PDB entry 6K71 | electron microscopy, 4.30 A resolution (low resolution: residue-level contacts below are approximate; hydrogen-bond / salt-bridge calls are withheld) | chains D and K of the 13 polymer chains in the assembly

Chain D:
Name: Translation initiation factor eIF-2B subunit beta
Source organism: Homo sapiens
UniProt: P49770 (EI2BB_HUMAN); residue numbers follow UniProt; this construct covers 1-351
Amino-acid sequence (351 residues; row label = number of the first residue in the row):
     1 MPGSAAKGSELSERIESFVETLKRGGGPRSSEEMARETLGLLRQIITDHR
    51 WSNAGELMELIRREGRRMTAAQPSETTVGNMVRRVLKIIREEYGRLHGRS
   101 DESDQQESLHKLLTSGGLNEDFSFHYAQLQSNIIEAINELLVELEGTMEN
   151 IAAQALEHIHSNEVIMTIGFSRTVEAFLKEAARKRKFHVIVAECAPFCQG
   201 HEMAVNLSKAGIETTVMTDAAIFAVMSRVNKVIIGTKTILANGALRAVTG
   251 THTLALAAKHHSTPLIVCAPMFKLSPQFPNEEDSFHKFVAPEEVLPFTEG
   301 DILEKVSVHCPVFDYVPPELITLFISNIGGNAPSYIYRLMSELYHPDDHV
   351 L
Disordered / not traced: 1-7, 99-124

Chain K:
Name: Eukaryotic translation initiation factor 2 subunit 1
Source organism: Homo sapiens
UniProt: P05198 (IF2A_HUMAN); residue numbers follow UniProt; this construct covers 1-315
Amino-acid sequence (315 residues; row label = number of the first residue in the row):
     1 MPGLSCRFYQHKFPEVEDVVMVNVRSIAEMGAYVSLLEYNNIEGMILLSE
    51 LSRRRIRSINKLIRIGRNECVVVIRVDKEKGYIDLSKRRVSPEEAIKCED
   101 KFTKSKTVYSILRHVAEVLEYTKDEQLESLFQRTAWVFDDKYKRPGYGAY
   151 DAFKHAVSDPSILDSLDLNEDEREVLINNINRRLTPQAVKIRADIEVACY
   201 GYEGIDAVKEALRAGLNCSTENMPIKINLIAPPRYVMTTTTLERTEGLSV
   251 LSQAMAVIKEKIEEKRGVFNVQMEPKVVTDTDETELARQMERLERENAEV
   301 DGDDDAEEMEAKAED
Disordered / not traced: 1-6, 272-315

Chain D / chain K interface:
Pairs across the interface (19):
  Glu92(D) with Arg54(K)
  Arg95(D) with Arg53(K); Arg54(K)
  Gln128(D) with Arg53(K)
  Ser131(D) with Ser91(K)
  Asn132(D) with Arg53(K)
  Glu135(D) with Arg54(K); Lys87(K)
  Ala136(D) with Arg54(K)
  Glu139(D) with Leu51(K); Ile56(K); Lys61(K); Leu62(K)
  Val142(D) with Lys61(K); Leu62(K)
  Glu143(D) with Lys61(K)
  Glu145(D) with Arg67(K)
  Glu149(D) with Arg64(K)
  Asn150(D) with Asn60(K)
Interface residues without a listed pair, chain K (12 interface residues in all): Ser52
From the paper, about this interface:
  - interface residues, chain D: Glu139(D), Glu143(D)

Summary:
Chain D and chain K form an interface of 13 and 12 residues respectively. From the paper: interface residues
Glu139(D) and Glu143(D).
Here chain D is Translation initiation factor eIF-2B subunit beta and chain K is Eukaryotic translation
initiation factor 2 subunit 1, both from Homo sapiens. Entry 6K71 (eIF2 - eIF2B complex) was determined by
electron microscopy together with 6K72, 6JLY and 6JLZ from the same study.
